1LEK - chains A and P of the 3 polymer chains in the assembly; structure by X-ray diffraction, 2.15 A resolution.

# Chain A
Molecule: H-2 class I histocompatibility antigen, K-B alpha chain
Organism: Mus musculus
Notes: fragment: extracellular domain, sequence database residues 22-295, numbered 1-274
UniProt: P01901 (HA1B_MOUSE); residues 1-274 here correspond to UniProt positions 22-295 (UniProt number = residue number + 21)
Sequence (274 residues; row label = number of the first residue in the row):
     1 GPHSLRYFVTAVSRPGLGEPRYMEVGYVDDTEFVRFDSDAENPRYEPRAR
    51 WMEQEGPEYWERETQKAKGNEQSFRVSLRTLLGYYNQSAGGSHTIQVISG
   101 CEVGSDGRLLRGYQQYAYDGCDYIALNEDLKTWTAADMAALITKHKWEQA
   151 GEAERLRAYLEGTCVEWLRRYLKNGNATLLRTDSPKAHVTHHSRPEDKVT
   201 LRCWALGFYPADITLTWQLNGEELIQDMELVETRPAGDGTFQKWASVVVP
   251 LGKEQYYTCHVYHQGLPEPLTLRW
Modified / non-standard residues: Cys121 (s-hydroxycysteine; CSO)
Curated features (UniProtKB/Swiss-Prot):
  - glycosylation (N-linked (GlcNAc...) asparagine): Asn86, Asn176
Disulfides: Cys101-Cys164, Cys203-Cys259
Covalent attachments: N-acetylglucosamine (NAG) linked to Asn86; glycan linked to Asn176
From the paper describing this entry:
  - conformationally variable residues (side-chain flip): Ser73
  - contacts within the chain: Ser73-Ser77 (water-mediated contact)

# Chain P
Molecule: dEV8
Sequence (8 residues; numbered 1 to 8; the number before each row is that of its first residue):
     1 EQYKFYSV

# Interface between chain A and chain P
Residue-residue contacts (44; chain A residue first):
  Tyr7(A) with Glu1(P), hydrogen bond (side chain-backbone); Gln2(P), hydrogen bond (side chain-backbone)
  Val9(A) with Gln2(P)
  Glu24(A) with Gln2(P)
  Tyr45(A) with Gln2(P)
  Tyr59(A) with Glu1(P)
  Arg62(A) with Glu1(P), salt bridge
  Glu63(A) with Glu1(P); Gln2(P), hydrogen bond (side chain-backbone)
  Lys66(A) with Glu1(P), salt bridge; Gln2(P), hydrogen bond (side chain-backbone); Tyr3(P)
  Asn70(A) with Gln2(P); Tyr3(P), hydrogen bond (side chain-backbone); Lys4(P); Phe5(P), hydrogen bond (side chain-backbone)
  Ser73(A) with Phe5(P); Tyr6(P), hydrogen bond (side chain-backbone); Ser7(P), hydrogen bond (side chain-backbone)
  Phe74(A) with Phe5(P), hydrophobic
  Val76(A) with Ser7(P)
  Ser77(A) with Ser7(P); Val8(P), hydrogen bond (side chain-backbone)
  Thr80(A) with Ser7(P); Val8(P)
  Tyr84(A) with Val8(P), hydrogen bond (side chain-backbone)
  Val97(A) with Phe5(P), hydrophobic
  Gln114(A) with Tyr3(P); Phe5(P)
  Tyr116(A) with Phe5(P); Val8(P), hydrophobic
  Tyr123(A) with Val8(P)
  Thr143(A) with Val8(P), hydrogen bond (side chain-backbone)
  Trp147(A) with Ser7(P), hydrogen bond (side chain-backbone); Val8(P), hydrophobic
  Glu152(A) with Tyr6(P)
  Arg155(A) with Tyr3(P), hydrogen bond; Lys4(P), hydrogen bond (side chain-backbone)
  Leu156(A) with Tyr3(P), hydrogen bond (backbone-side chain)
  Tyr159(A) with Glu1(P), hydrogen bond (side chain-backbone); Gln2(P); Tyr3(P), hydrophobic
  Trp167(A) with Glu1(P), hydrogen bond
  Tyr171(A) with Glu1(P), hydrogen bond (side chain-backbone)
Also at the interface, not in a pair above, chain A (31 interface residues in all): Leu5, Leu81, Ser99, Lys146
From the paper, about this interface:
  - residue pairs: Ser73(A)-Ser7(P) (hydrogen bond), Ser77(A)-Val8(P) (hydrogen bond)

# Summary
Chain A and chain P form an interface of 31 and 8 residues respectively; the contacts include 18 hydrogen
bonds and 2 salt bridges. Polar contacts include Arg62(A)-Glu1(P), Lys66(A)-Glu1(P) and Tyr7(A)-Glu1(P). The
authors report hydrogen bonds between Ser73(A) and Ser7(P) and Ser77(A) and Val8(P). The paper reports
conformational variability at Ser73(A); contacts within the chain involving Ser73(A) and Ser77(A).
Here chain A is H-2 class I histocompatibility antigen, K-B alpha chain (Mus musculus) and chain P is dEV8.
Entry 1LEK (Crystal Structure of H-2Kbm3 bound to dEV8) was determined by X-ray diffraction (same publication
as 1MWA and 1LEG).
